7VBH - chains R and B of the 6 polymer chains in the assembly; structure by electron microscopy, 3.00 A resolution.

# Chain R
Protein: Glucagon-like peptide 1 receptor
From: Homo sapiens
UniProtKB: P43220 (GLP1R_HUMAN); residue numbers follow UniProt; this construct covers 24-463
Chain sequence (440 residues; each row starts with the number of its first residue):
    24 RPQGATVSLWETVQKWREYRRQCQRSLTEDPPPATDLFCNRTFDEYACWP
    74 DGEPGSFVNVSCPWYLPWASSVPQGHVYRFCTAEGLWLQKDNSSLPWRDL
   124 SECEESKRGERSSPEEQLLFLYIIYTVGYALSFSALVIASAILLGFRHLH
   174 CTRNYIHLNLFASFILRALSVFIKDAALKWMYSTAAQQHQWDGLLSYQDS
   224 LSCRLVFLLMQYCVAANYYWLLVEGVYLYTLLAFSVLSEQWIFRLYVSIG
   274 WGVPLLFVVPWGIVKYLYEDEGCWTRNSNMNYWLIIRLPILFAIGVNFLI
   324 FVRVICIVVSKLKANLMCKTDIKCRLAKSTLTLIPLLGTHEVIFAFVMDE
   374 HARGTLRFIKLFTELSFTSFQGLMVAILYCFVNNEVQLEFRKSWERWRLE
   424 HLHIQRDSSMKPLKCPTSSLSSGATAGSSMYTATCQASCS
Not modelled in the structure: 24-27, 130-137, 338-343, 424-463
Cystine bridges: Cys46-Cys71, Cys62-Cys104, Cys85-Cys126, Cys226-Cys296
Residues lining bound ligands: N-hexadecanoyl-L-glutamic acid (D6M): Leu142, Tyr145, Ile146, Thr149, Val150, Ala153, Leu154, Asp198, Lys202
From the paper describing this entry:
  - binding site for N-hexadecanoyl-L-glutamic acid: Tyr145, Ile146, Thr149, Val150, Ala153, Leu154, Asp198
  - conformationally variable residues (side-chain flip): Phe257, Glu262

# Chain B
Protein: Guanine nucleotide-binding protein G(I)/G(S)/G(T) subunit beta-1
From: Rattus norvegicus
UniProtKB: P54311 (GBB1_RAT); residue numbers follow UniProt; this construct covers 2-340
Chain sequence (345 residues; each row starts with the number of its first residue; numbers below 1 keep their minus sign (Met-4 is residue -4)):
    -4 MGSLLQSELDQLRQEAEQLKNQIRDARKACADATLSQITNNIDPVGRIQM
    46 RTRRTLRGHLAKIYAMHWGTDSRLLVSASQDGKLIIWDSYTTNKVHAIPL
    96 RSSWVMTCAYAPSGNYVACGGLDNICSIYNLKTREGNVRVSRELAGHTGY
   146 LSCCRFLDDNQIVTSSGDTTCALWDIETGQQTTTFTGHTGDVMSLSLAPD
   196 TRLFVSGACDASAKLWDVREGMCRQTFTGHESDINAICFFPNGNAFATGS
   246 DDATCRLFDLRADQELMTYSHDNIICGITSVSFSKSGRLLLAGYDDFNCN
   296 VWDALKADRAGVLAGHDNRVSCLGVTDDGMAVATGSWDSFLKIWN
Not modelled in the structure: -4 to 3
Sequence notes: initiating methionine (-4); expression tag (-3 to 1)
Swiss-Prot annotation at these positions:
  - modified residue: Ser2 (N-acetylserine), His266 (Phosphohistidine)

# Interface between chain R and chain B
Contacting residue pairs (7):
  Arg170(R) - Arg52(B)
  His171(R) - Asp312(B)  salt bridge
  Arg419(R) - Ala309(B)  hydrogen bond (side chain-backbone)
  Arg419(R) - Gly310(B)
  Arg419(R) - His311(B)
  Leu422(R) - Arg42(B)
  Leu422(R) - Val307(B)  hydrophobic
Interface residues without a listed pair, chain R (5 interface residues in all): Glu412

# Overview
Chain R and chain B form an interface of 5 and 7 residues respectively, with 1 hydrogen bond and 1 salt
bridge. Polar pairs include His171(R)-Asp312(B) and Arg419(R)-Ala309(B). Ligands of chain R:
N-hexadecanoyl-L-glutamic acid. The paper reports a binding site for N-hexadecanoyl-L-glutamic acid at
Tyr145(R), Ile146(R) and Thr149(R) among others; conformational variability at Phe257(R) and Glu262(R).
Here chain R is Glucagon-like peptide 1 receptor (Homo sapiens) and chain B is Guanine nucleotide-binding
protein G(I)/G(S)/G(T) subunit beta-1 (Rattus norvegicus). Entry 7VBH (Cryo-EM structure of the
GIPR/GLP-1R/GCGR triagonist peptide 20-bound human GLP-1R-Gs complex) was determined by electron microscopy
together with 7FIM, 7FIN, 7FIY, 7V35, 7VAB and 7VBI from the same study.
